PDB entry 6JAK | X-ray diffraction, 2.41 A resolution | chains A and B

[Chain A (and B)]
Molecule: Trehalose-6-phosphate synthase
From: Escherichia coli
Notes: EC 2.4.1.15; chain B of this document is another copy of the same molecule, construct and numbering; everything in this record applies to it too
UniProtKB: A0A376VH75 (A0A376VH75_ECOLX); residue numbers follow UniProt; this construct covers 2-456
Amino-acid sequence (455 residues; each row starts with the number of its first residue):
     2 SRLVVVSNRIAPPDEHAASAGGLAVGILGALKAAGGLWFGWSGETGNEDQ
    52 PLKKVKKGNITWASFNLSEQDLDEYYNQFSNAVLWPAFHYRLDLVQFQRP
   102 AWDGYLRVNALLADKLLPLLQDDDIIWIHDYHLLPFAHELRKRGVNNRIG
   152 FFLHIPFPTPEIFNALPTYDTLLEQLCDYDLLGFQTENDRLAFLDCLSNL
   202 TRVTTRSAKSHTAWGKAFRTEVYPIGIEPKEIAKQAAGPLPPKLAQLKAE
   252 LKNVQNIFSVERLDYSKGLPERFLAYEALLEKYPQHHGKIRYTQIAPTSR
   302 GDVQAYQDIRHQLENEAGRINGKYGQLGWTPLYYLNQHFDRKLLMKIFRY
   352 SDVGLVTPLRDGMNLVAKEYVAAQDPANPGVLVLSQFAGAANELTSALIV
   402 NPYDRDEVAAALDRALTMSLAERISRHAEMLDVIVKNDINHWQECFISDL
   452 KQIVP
Not modelled in the structure: 15-19 (chain B: 15-19, 301-303)

[Chain A / chain B interface]
Pairs across the interface (49):
  Leu245(A) with Leu328(B), hydrophobic
  Arg292(A) with Leu328(B), hydrogen bond (side chain-backbone)
  His312(A) with Asn316(B), hydrogen bond
  Glu315(A) with Glu315(B); Asn316(B); Gly319(B); Arg320(B)
  Asn316(A) with His312(B), hydrogen bond; Glu315(B); Asn316(B)
  Gly319(A) with Glu315(B); Tyr335(B)
  Arg320(A) with Glu315(B)
  Asn322(A) with Tyr335(B); Leu336(B)
  Gly323(A) with Tyr335(B); Leu336(B); Asn337(B), hydrogen bond (backbone-backbone); Gln338(B), hydrogen bond (backbone-side chain)
  Lys324(A) with Gln338(B), hydrogen bond (backbone-side chain)
  Gly326(A) with Leu336(B); Gln338(B), hydrogen bond (backbone-side chain)
  Gln327(A) with Tyr334(B)
  Leu328(A) with Leu245(B), hydrophobic; Arg292(B), hydrogen bond (backbone-side chain); Thr294(B); Tyr334(B); Phe340(B), hydrophobic; Ile348(B), hydrophobic
  Gly329(A) with Glu251(B)
  Trp330(A) with Tyr334(B)
  Thr331(A) with Tyr334(B)
  Tyr334(A) with Gln327(B); Leu328(B); Thr331(B)
  Tyr335(A) with Gly319(B); Asn322(B); Gly323(B)
  Leu336(A) with Asn322(B); Gly323(B); Gly326(B); Gln327(B); Leu328(B), hydrophobic
  Asn337(A) with Gly323(B), hydrogen bond (backbone-backbone)
  Gln338(A) with Gly323(B), hydrogen bond (side chain-backbone); Lys324(B), hydrogen bond (side chain-backbone); Gly326(B), hydrogen bond (side chain-backbone)
  Phe340(A) with Leu328(B), hydrophobic
  Ile348(A) with Leu328(B), hydrophobic
Also at the interface, not in a pair above, chain A (26 interface residues in all): Thr294, Ala318, Tyr325
Also at the interface, not in a pair above, chain B (29 interface residues in all): Leu248, Ile296, Ala318, Tyr325, Gly329, Trp330

[Summary]
Chain A and chain B form an interface of 26 and 29 residues respectively; the contacts include 12 hydrogen
bonds. Among the polar pairs are Arg292(A)-Leu328(B), His312(A)-Asn316(B) and Gly323(A)-Gln338(B).
Both chains are Trehalose-6-phosphate synthase (Escherichia coli). Entry 6JAK (OtsA apo structure) was
determined by X-ray diffraction, deposited together with 6JBI, 6JBR and 6JBW.
